PDB entry 8X3Y | X-ray diffraction, 2.15 A resolution | chains A and B

Chain A (and B):
Molecule: BbmA
Notes: chain B of this document is another copy of the same molecule, construct and numbering; everything in this record applies to it too
Sequence (584 residues; numbered -3 to 580; the number before each row is that of its first residue; numbers below 1 keep their minus sign (Met-3 is residue -3)):
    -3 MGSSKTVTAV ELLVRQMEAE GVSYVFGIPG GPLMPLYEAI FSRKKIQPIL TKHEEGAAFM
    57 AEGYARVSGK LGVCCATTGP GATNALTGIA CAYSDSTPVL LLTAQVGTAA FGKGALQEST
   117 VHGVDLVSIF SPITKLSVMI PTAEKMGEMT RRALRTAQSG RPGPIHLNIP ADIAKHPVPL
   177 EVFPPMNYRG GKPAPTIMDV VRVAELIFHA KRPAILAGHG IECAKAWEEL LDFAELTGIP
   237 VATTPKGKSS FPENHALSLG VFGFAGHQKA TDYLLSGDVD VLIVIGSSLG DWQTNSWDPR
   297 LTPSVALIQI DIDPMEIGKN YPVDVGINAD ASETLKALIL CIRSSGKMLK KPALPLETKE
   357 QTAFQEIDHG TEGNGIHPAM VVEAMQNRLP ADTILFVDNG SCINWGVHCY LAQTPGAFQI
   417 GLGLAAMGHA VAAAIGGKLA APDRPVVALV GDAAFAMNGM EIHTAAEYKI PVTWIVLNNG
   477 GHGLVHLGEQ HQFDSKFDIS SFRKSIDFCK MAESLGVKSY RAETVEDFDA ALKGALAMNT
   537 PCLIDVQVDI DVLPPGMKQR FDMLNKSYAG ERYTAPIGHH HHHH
Not modelled in the structure: -3 to -2, 344-370, 559-580
Bound ions: Mg2+: Asp448, Asn475, Gly477 (together with thiamine diphosphate)
Ligand contacts:
  - ADP (adenosine-5'-diphosphate): Ser90, Asp91, Arg157, Pro158, Gly214, His215, Gly216, Cys219, Ala220, Thr240, Lys242, Gly243, Gly282, Ser283, Ser284, Leu285, Gln289, Ile306, Asp307, Ile308, Asp309, Glu312, Ala325, Asp326, Ala327
  - thiamine diphosphate (TPP), molecule 1: Ile24, Pro25, Gly26, Glu50, Thr73, Pro76, Gly77, Asn80, Gln113
  - thiamine diphosphate (TPP), molecule 2: Asn395, Gly396, Ser397, Cys398, Ala421, Ala422, Met423, Gly447, Asp448, Ala449, Ala450, Met453, Asn475, Gly477, His478, Gly479, Leu480, Val481

How chain A and chain B interact:
Pairs across the interface (129):
  Pro25(A) - Val481(B)  hydrophobic
  Pro25(A) - Ile495(B)
  Met30(A) - Val481(B)  hydrophobic
  Met30(A) - Phe489(B)  hydrophobic
  Met30(A) - Phe493(B)  hydrophobic
  Glu34(A) - Phe489(B)
  Glu34(A) - Lys492(B)  salt bridge
  Glu34(A) - Phe493(B)
  Phe37(A) - Phe493(B)  hydrophobic
  Phe37(A) - Asp494(B)
  Pro44(A) - Ile495(B)  hydrophobic
  Leu46(A) - His478(B)
  Leu46(A) - Ile495(B)
  Lys48(A) - Ala452(B)
  Lys48(A) - Met453(B)
  Lys48(A) - Phe498(B)
  His49(A) - Glu51(B)  salt bridge
  His49(A) - Met453(B)
  Glu51(A) - His49(B)  salt bridge
  Glu51(A) - Asn80(B)
  Gly75(A) - Leu420(B)
  Pro76(A) - Thr83(B)
  Pro76(A) - Leu420(B)
  Pro76(A) - Ala421(B)
  Pro76(A) - Ala422(B)  hydrophobic
  Thr79(A) - Leu82(B)
  Thr79(A) - Thr83(B)  hydrogen bond
  Asn80(A) - Glu51(B)
  Asn80(A) - Thr83(B)  hydrogen bond
  Asn80(A) - Met453(B)
  Leu82(A) - Thr79(B)
  Thr83(A) - Pro76(B)
  Thr83(A) - Thr79(B)  hydrogen bond
  Thr83(A) - Asn80(B)  hydrogen bond
  Tyr89(A) - Gly119(B)
  Ser90(A) - Val120(B)
  Ala106(A) - Trp293(B)  hydrophobic
  Gly108(A) - Lys315(B)
  Lys109(A) - Leu285(B)
  Lys109(A) - Gly286(B)
  Lys109(A) - Trp293(B)  hydrogen bond (backbone-side chain)
  Lys109(A) - Asn316(B)  hydrogen bond (backbone-side chain)
  Gly110(A) - Gly286(B)
  Gly110(A) - Asp287(B)  hydrogen bond (backbone-backbone)
  Gly110(A) - Trp293(B)
  Leu112(A) - Trp288(B)  hydrophobic
  Gln113(A) - Leu420(B)  hydrogen bond (side chain-backbone)
  Gln113(A) - Ala421(B)  hydrogen bond (side chain-backbone)
  Gly119(A) - Tyr89(B)
  Val120(A) - Ile129(B)  hydrophobic
  Val120(A) - Leu420(B)  hydrophobic
  Ser124(A) - Pro128(B)
  Ile125(A) - Ile125(B)
  Ile125(A) - Pro128(B)  hydrophobic
  Ile125(A) - Ile129(B)  hydrophobic
  Pro128(A) - Ser124(B)
  Pro128(A) - Ile125(B)  hydrophobic
  Ile129(A) - Val120(B)  hydrophobic
  Ile129(A) - Ile125(B)  hydrophobic
  Leu285(A) - Lys109(B)
  Gly286(A) - Lys109(B)
  Gly286(A) - Gly110(B)
  Asp287(A) - Gly110(B)  hydrogen bond (backbone-backbone)
  Trp288(A) - Leu112(B)  hydrophobic
  Trp293(A) - Ala106(B)  hydrophobic
  Trp293(A) - Lys109(B)  hydrogen bond (side chain-backbone)
  Trp293(A) - Gly110(B)
  Lys315(A) - Gly108(B)
  Lys315(A) - Lys109(B)
  Asn316(A) - Lys109(B)  hydrogen bond (side chain-backbone)
  Leu420(A) - Pro76(B)
  Leu420(A) - Gln113(B)  hydrogen bond (backbone-side chain)
  Leu420(A) - Val120(B)  hydrophobic
  Ala421(A) - Pro76(B)
  Ala421(A) - Gln113(B)  hydrogen bond (backbone-side chain)
  Ala422(A) - Pro76(B)  hydrophobic
  Ala452(A) - Met456(B)
  Met453(A) - Ile24(B)  hydrophobic
  Met453(A) - Lys48(B)
  Met453(A) - His49(B)
  Met453(A) - Glu50(B)
  Met453(A) - Asn80(B)
  Met456(A) - Ala452(B)
  His459(A) - Phe498(B)
  His459(A) - Lys500(B)  hydrogen bond (side chain-backbone)
  His459(A) - Ile502(B)
  Ala462(A) - Arg499(B)  hydrogen bond (backbone-side chain)
  Glu463(A) - Phe498(B)
  Glu463(A) - Arg499(B)  hydrogen bond (side chain-backbone)
  Glu463(A) - Lys500(B)  hydrogen bond (side chain-backbone)
  His478(A) - Ile24(B)
  His478(A) - Leu46(B)
  Val481(A) - Pro25(B)  hydrophobic
  Phe489(A) - Met30(B)  hydrophobic
  Phe489(A) - Glu34(B)
  Lys492(A) - Glu34(B)  salt bridge
  Phe493(A) - Met30(B)  hydrophobic
  Phe493(A) - Glu34(B)
  Phe493(A) - Phe37(B)  hydrophobic
  Asp494(A) - Phe37(B)
  Ile495(A) - Pro25(B)
  Ile495(A) - Tyr33(B)  hydrophobic
  Ile495(A) - Leu46(B)
  Phe498(A) - Lys48(B)
  Phe498(A) - His459(B)
  Phe498(A) - Glu463(B)
  Arg499(A) - Ala462(B)  hydrogen bond (side chain-backbone)
  Arg499(A) - Glu463(B)  hydrogen bond (backbone-side chain)
  Arg499(A) - Lys465(B)
  Lys500(A) - His459(B)  hydrogen bond (backbone-side chain)
  Lys500(A) - Glu463(B)  hydrogen bond (backbone-side chain)
  Lys500(A) - Gly512(B)
  Ile502(A) - His459(B)
  Ile502(A) - Ser510(B)
  Ile502(A) - Leu511(B)  hydrophobic
  Asp503(A) - Ser510(B)  hydrogen bond (backbone-backbone)
  Lys506(A) - Glu509(B)  salt bridge
  Lys506(A) - Ser510(B)
  Met507(A) - Met456(B)  hydrophobic
  Met507(A) - Ser510(B)
  Glu509(A) - Lys506(B)
  Ser510(A) - Lys500(B)  hydrogen bond (backbone-side chain)
  Ser510(A) - Ile502(B)
  Ser510(A) - Asp503(B)  hydrogen bond (backbone-backbone)
  Ser510(A) - Lys506(B)
  Ser510(A) - Met507(B)
  Leu511(A) - Lys500(B)
  Leu511(A) - Ile502(B)  hydrophobic
  Gly512(A) - Lys500(B)
Interface residues without a listed pair, chain A (74 interface residues in all): Ile24, Pro31, Tyr33, Glu50, Ala86, Ala111, Asp121, Gly419, Tyr464, Glu485, Ser497
Interface residues without a listed pair, chain B (74 interface residues in all): Pro31, Pro44, Gly75, Ala86, Ala111, Asp121, Gly419, Tyr464, Glu485, Ser497

Overview:
Chain A and chain B each contribute 74 residues to their interface, with 25 hydrogen bonds and 5 salt bridges.
Polar pairs include Glu34(A)-Lys492(B), His49(A)-Glu51(B) and Lys506(A)-Glu509(B). Chain A binds ADP and
thiamine diphosphate. Asp448(A), Asn475(A) and Gly477(A) form the Mg2+ site.
Both chains are BbmA. Entry 8X3Y (ThDP-dependent HKA synthase) was determined by X-ray diffraction (same
publication as 8XOD, 8X3X and 8X3Z).
